6V3K - chains A and F of the 6 polymer chains in the assembly; structure by electron microscopy, 3.40 A resolution.

# Chain A
Name: Chimeric Sso7d and HIV-1 integrase
Organism: Saccharolobus solfataricus (strain ATCC 35092 / DSM 1617 / JCM 11322 / P2)
UniProt: chimeric construct of P39476, Q76353: residues -74 to -11 from P39476 (DN7D_SACS2) positions 1-64 (UniProt number = residue number + 75); residues 1-288 from Q76353 positions 1-288 (same numbers)
Amino-acid sequence (383 residues; numbered -94 to 288; the number before each row is that of its first residue; numbers below 1 keep their minus sign (Met-94 is residue -94)):
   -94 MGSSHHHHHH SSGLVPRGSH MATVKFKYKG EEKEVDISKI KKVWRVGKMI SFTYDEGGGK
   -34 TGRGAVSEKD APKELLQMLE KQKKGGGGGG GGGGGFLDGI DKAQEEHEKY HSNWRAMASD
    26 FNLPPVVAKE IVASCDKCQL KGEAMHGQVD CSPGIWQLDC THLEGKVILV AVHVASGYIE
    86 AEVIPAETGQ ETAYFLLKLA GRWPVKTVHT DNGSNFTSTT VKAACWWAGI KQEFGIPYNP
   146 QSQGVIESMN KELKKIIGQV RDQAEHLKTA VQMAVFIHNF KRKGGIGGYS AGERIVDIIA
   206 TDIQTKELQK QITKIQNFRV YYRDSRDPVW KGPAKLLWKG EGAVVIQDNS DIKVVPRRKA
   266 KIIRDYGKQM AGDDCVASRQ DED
Disordered / not traced: -94 to 0, 228-236, 269-288
Construct notes: expression tag (-94 to -75); linker (-10 to 0)
Bound ions: Zn2+: His12, His16, Cys40, Cys43; Mg2+ site 1: Asp64, Asp116 (together with QUW); Mg2+ site 2: Asp64, Glu152 (together with QUW)
Small-molecule neighbours:
  - QUW: Asp64, Cys65, Asp116, Asn117, Gly118, Phe121, Tyr143, Pro145, Gln146, Glu152, Asn155
  - QUW (4-azanyl-N-[[2,4-bis(fluoranyl)phenyl]methyl]-1-oxidanyl-2-oxidanylidene-6-(5-oxidanylpentyl)-1,8-naphthyridine-3-carboxamide): Asp64, Cys65, Asp116, Asn117, Gly118, Tyr143, Pro145, Gln146, Glu152
Curated features (UniProtKB/Swiss-Prot):
  - modified residue (N6-methyllysine): Lys-70, Lys-68, Lys-14, Lys-12, Lys-11
What the authors report for this chain:
  - binding site for QUW: Asn117, Tyr143

# Chain F
Molecule: viral DNA transferred strand
Organism: Human immunodeficiency virus 1
Sequence (25 nucleotides; numbered -3 to 21; the number before each row is that of its first residue; numbers below 1 keep their minus sign (DA-3 is residue -3)):
    -3 AGCGTGGGCG GGAAAATCTC TAGCA
Disordered / not traced: -3 to 4

# Chain A / chain F interface
Pairs across the interface - 8 pairs, chain A then chain F:
  Thr66(A) - DA21(F)  hydrogen bond to the phosphate
  Glu152(A) - DC20(F)  sugar contact
  Ser153(A) - DG19(F)  base contact
  Asn155(A) - DC20(F)  phosphate contact
  Lys156(A) - DA18(F)  base contact
  Lys156(A) - DG19(F)  base contact
  Lys156(A) - DC20(F)  sugar contact
  Lys159(A) - DA21(F)  salt bridge to the phosphate
Interface residues without a listed pair, chain A (7 interface residues in all): Cys65

# Overview
The interface between chain A and chain F involves 7 residues on one side and 4 on the other; the contacts
include 1 hydrogen bond and 1 salt bridge. Among the polar pairs are Thr66(A)-DA21(F) and Lys159(A)-DA21(F).
Chain A binds compound QUW and QUW. From the paper: a binding site for QUW at Asn117(A) and Tyr143(A).
Chain A is Chimeric Sso7d and HIV-1 integrase (Saccharolobus solfataricus (strain ATCC 35092 / DSM 1617 / JCM
11322 / P2)) and chain F is viral DNA transferred strand (Human immunodeficiency virus 1); the structure,
Structure of HIV cleaved synaptic complex (CSC) intasome bound with magnesium and INSTI XZ419 (compound 4c),
was determined by electron microscopy together with 6PUT, 6PUW, 6PUY and 6PUZ from the same study.
